PDB entry 5YBJ | X-ray diffraction, 2.34 A resolution | chain A

Chain A:
Protein: KN motif and ankyrin repeat domain-containing protein 1
From: Homo sapiens
Reference sequence: Q14678 (KANK1_HUMAN); numbering as in UniProt (aligned over 1080-1329)
Chain sequence (253 residues; each row starts with the number of its first residue):
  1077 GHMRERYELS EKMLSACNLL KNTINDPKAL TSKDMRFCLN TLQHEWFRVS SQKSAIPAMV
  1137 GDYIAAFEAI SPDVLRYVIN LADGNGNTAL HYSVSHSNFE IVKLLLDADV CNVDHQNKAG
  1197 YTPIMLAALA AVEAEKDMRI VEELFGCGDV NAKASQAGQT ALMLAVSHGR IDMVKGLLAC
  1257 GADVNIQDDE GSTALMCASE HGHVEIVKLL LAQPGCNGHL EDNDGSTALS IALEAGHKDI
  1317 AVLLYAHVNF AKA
Unresolved in the structure: 1077, 1326-1329
Differences from the reference sequence: expression tag (1077-1079)
From the paper describing this entry:
  - specificity-determining residues: Glu-1276

Overview:
From the paper: the specificity determinant Glu-1276.
Chain A is KN motif and ankyrin repeat domain-containing protein 1 (Homo sapiens); the structure, Structure of
apo KANK1 ankyrin domain, was determined by X-ray diffraction, deposited together with 5YBU and 5YBV.
